Entry 5S53 (X-ray diffraction, 2.75 A resolution); this record covers chains C and D of the 6 polymer chains in the assembly.

Chain C:
Protein: Tubulin alpha-1B chain
From: Bos taurus
UniProt: P81947 (TBA1B_BOVIN); numbering as in UniProt (aligned over 1-451)
Sequence (451 residues; each row starts with the number of its first residue):
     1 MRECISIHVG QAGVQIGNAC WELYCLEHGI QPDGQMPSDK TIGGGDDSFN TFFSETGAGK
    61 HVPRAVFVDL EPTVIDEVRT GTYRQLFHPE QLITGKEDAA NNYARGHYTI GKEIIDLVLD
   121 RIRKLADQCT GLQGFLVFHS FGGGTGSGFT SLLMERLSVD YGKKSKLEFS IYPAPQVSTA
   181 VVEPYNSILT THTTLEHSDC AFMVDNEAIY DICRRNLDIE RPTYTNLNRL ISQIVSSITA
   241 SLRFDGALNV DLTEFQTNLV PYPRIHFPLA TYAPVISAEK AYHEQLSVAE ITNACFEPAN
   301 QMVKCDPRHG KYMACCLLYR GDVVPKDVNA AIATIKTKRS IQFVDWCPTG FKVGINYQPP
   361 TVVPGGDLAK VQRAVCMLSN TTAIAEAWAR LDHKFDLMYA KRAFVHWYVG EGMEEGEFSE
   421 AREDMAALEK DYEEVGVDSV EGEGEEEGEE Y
Disordered / not traced: 441-451
Ion coordination: Ca2+ site 1: Asp39, Thr41, Gly44, Glu55; Ca2+ site 2: Glu284 (shared with 1 residue of chain B)
Small-molecule neighbours: GTP (guanosine-5'-triphosphate): Gly10, Gln11, Ala12, Gln15, Ile16, Asp69, Asp98, Ala99, Ala100, Asn101, Ser140, Gly142, Gly143, Gly144, Thr145, Gly146, Ile171, Val177, Ser178, Thr179, Glu183, Asn206, Tyr224, Leu227, Asn228, Ile231

Chain D:
Protein: Tubulin beta-2B chain
From: Bos taurus
UniProt: Q6B856 (TBB2B_BOVIN); the author numbering skips numbers that UniProt does not, so the offset changes along the chain: 1-42 = UniProt 1-42; 45-360 = UniProt 43-358; 369-455 = UniProt 359-445
Sequence (445 residues; numbered 1 to 455; 10 numbers in that range are skipped by the numbering (no residue carries them; nothing is unmodelled there); the number before each row is that of its first residue):
     1 MREIVHIQAG QCGNQIGAKF WEVISDEHGI DPTGSYHGDS DL
    45 QLERINVYYN EATGNKYVPR AILVDLEPGT MDSVRSGPFG QIFRPDNFVF GQSGAGNNWA
   105 KGHYTEGAEL VDSVLDVVRK ESESCDCLQG FQLTHSLGGG TGSGMGTLLI SKIREEYPDR
   165 IMNTFSVMPS PKVSDTVVEP YNATLSVHQL VENTDETYCI DNEALYDICF RTLKLTTPTY
   225 GDLNHLVSAT MSGVTTCLRF PGQLNADLRK LAVNMVPFPR LHFFMPGFAP LTSRGSQQYR
   285 ALTVPELTQQ MFDSKNMMAA CDPRHGRYLT VAAIFRGRMS MKEVDEQMLN VQNKNSSYFV
   345 EWIPNNVKTA VCDIPP
   369 RGLKMSATFI GNSTAIQELF KRISEQFTAM FRRKAFLHWY TGEGMDEMEF TEAESNMNDL
   429 VSEYQQYQDA TADEQGEFEE EEGEDEA
Disordered / not traced: 442-455
Ion coordination: Mg2+: Gln11 (together with GDP)
Small-molecule neighbours: GDP (guanosine-5'-diphosphate): Gly10, Gln11, Cys12, Gln15, Ile16, Ala99, Asn101, Ser140, Gly142, Gly143, Gly144, Thr145, Gly146, Val171, Pro173, Val177, Ser178, Glu183, Asn206, Leu209, Tyr224, Leu227, Asn228

Chain C / chain D interface:
Pairs across the interface - 53 pairs, chain C then chain D:
  Gln11(C) - Gln247(D)  hydrogen bond
  Lys96(C) - Arg2(D)
  Lys96(C) - Asp130(D)  salt bridge
  Glu97(C) - Arg2(D)  salt bridge
  Glu97(C) - Cys131(D)
  Glu97(C) - Arg164(D)  salt bridge
  Glu97(C) - Arg253(D)  salt bridge
  Asp98(C) - Arg2(D)  salt bridge
  Asp98(C) - Asp251(D)
  Asp98(C) - Lys254(D)  salt bridge
  Ala100(C) - Arg253(D)
  Ala100(C) - Lys254(D)
  Ala100(C) - Val257(D)
  Asn101(C) - Lys254(D)
  Arg105(C) - Arg253(D)
  Pro175(C) - Asn349(D)
  Ser178(C) - Lys352(D)  hydrogen bond
  Thr179(C) - Gln247(D)
  Thr179(C) - Leu248(D)
  Thr179(C) - Asn258(D)  hydrogen bond (backbone-side chain)
  Ala180(C) - Asn258(D)
  Ala180(C) - Lys352(D)
  Val181(C) - Asn258(D)  hydrogen bond (backbone-side chain)
  Val181(C) - Ile347(D)  hydrophobic
  Val181(C) - Pro348(D)
  Val181(C) - Asn349(D)
  Tyr210(C) - Asp329(D)
  Glu220(C) - Lys326(D)
  Arg221(C) - Met325(D)
  Arg221(C) - Asp329(D)  salt bridge
  Lys394(C) - Pro348(D)
  Lys394(C) - Asn349(D)  hydrogen bond
  Leu397(C) - Trp346(D)
  Met398(C) - Trp346(D)
  Met398(C) - Pro348(D)
  Lys401(C) - Phe262(D)
  Lys401(C) - Trp346(D)
  Lys401(C) - Thr439(D)  hydrogen bond (side chain-backbone)
  Ala403(C) - Pro261(D)
  Ala403(C) - Phe262(D)  hydrophobic
  Phe404(C) - Val257(D)
  Phe404(C) - Asn258(D)
  Phe404(C) - Val260(D)
  Phe404(C) - Pro261(D)  hydrogen bond (backbone-backbone)
  Phe404(C) - Thr314(D)
  Phe404(C) - Ile347(D)  hydrophobic
  His406(C) - Val260(D)  hydrogen bond (side chain-backbone)
  His406(C) - Pro261(D)
  His406(C) - Phe262(D)
  His406(C) - Pro263(D)
  Trp407(C) - Ala256(D)  hydrophobic
  Trp407(C) - Val257(D)  hydrophobic
  Trp407(C) - Val260(D)  hydrogen bond (side chain-backbone)
Other interface residues (no listed pair), chain C (26 interface residues in all): Val182, Tyr224, Arg402
Other interface residues (no listed pair), chain D (31 interface residues in all): Met259, Glu345, Asn350, Ala438, Ala440

Summary:
The interface between chain C and chain D involves 26 residues on one side and 31 on the other; the contacts
include 9 hydrogen bonds and 7 salt bridges. Polar pairs include Lys96(C)-Asp130(D), Glu97(C)-Arg2(D) and
Glu97(C)-Arg164(D). Ligands of chain C: GTP.
Here chain C is Tubulin alpha-1B chain and chain D is Tubulin beta-2B chain, both from Bos taurus. Entry 5S53
(Tubulin-Z1349163663-complex) was determined by X-ray diffraction, deposited together with 5S4L, 5S4M, 5S4N,
5S4O, 5S4P, 5S4Q and 52 further entries.
